5JUB - chains B and Z of the 6 polymer chains in the assembly; structure by X-ray diffraction, 2.57 A resolution.

== Chain B ==
Protein: Transcriptional regulator
Organism: Streptococcus thermophilus LMD-9
Chain sequence (310 residues; numbered 1 to 310; the number before each row is that of its first residue):
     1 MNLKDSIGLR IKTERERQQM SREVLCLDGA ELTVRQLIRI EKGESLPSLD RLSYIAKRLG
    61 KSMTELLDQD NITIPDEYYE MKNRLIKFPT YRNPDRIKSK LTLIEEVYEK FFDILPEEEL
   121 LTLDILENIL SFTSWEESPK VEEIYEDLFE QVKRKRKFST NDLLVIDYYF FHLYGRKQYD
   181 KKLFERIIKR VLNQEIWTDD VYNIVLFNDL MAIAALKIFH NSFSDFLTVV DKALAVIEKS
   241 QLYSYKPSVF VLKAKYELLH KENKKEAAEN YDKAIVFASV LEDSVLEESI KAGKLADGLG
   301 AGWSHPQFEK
Not modelled in the structure: 1-5, 300-310
From the paper describing this entry:
  - binding site for pComX-for (chain Z): Arg35, Arg39, Arg51
  - binding site for pComX-rev: Arg35
  - binding site for ComS: Thr90, Arg92, Lys100, Phe171, Tyr174, Asn208, Ser289, Ile290
  - mutagenesis - K87A, T90A, Y91A, R92A, K100A, F171A/Y174A, K246A: decreased binding to DNA
  - mutagenesis - K87A/K246A: abolished binding to DNA
  - mutagenesis - K87A, K87A/K246A, K246A: decreased signaling in response to XIP
  - mutagenesis - K87A/K246A, F171A/Y174A (Kd 87 nM): unchanged binding to ComS
  - mutagenesis - T90A, Y91A, R92A, K100A, F171A/Y174A: decreased signaling
  - mutagenesis - K87A, Y91A, R92A, F171A/Y174A, K246A: decreased binding to pComX-for (chain Z)
  - mutagenesis - K87A/K246A: abolished binding to pComX-for (chain Z)
  - mutagenesis - Y91A: unchanged binding to XIP
  - mutagenesis - E117A/E118A, E146A/D147A: increased signaling
  - mutagenesis - E146A/D147A: increased binding to in the absence of XIP

== Chain Z ==
Molecule: pComX-for
Sequence (20 nucleotides; each row starts with the number of its first residue):
     1 TAGTGACATA TATGTCTCTA
Not modelled in the structure: 1, 19-20

== How chain B and chain Z interact ==
Pairs across the interface (6):
  Arg35(B) - DT4(Z)  base contact
  Arg35(B) - DG5(Z)  hydrogen bond to the base
  Ile38(B) - DT4(Z)  base contact
  Arg39(B) - DA6(Z)  base contact
  Lys42(B) - DG3(Z)  hydrogen bond to the phosphate
  Lys42(B) - DT4(Z)  salt bridge to the phosphate
Interface residues without a listed pair, chain B (5 interface residues in all): Arg22

== Overview ==
Chain B and chain Z form an interface of 5 and 4 residues respectively, with 2 hydrogen bonds and 1 salt
bridge. Polar contacts include Arg35(B)-DG5(Z), Lys42(B)-DG3(Z) and Lys42(B)-DT4(Z). The paper reports a
binding site for ComS at Thr90(B), Arg92(B) and Lys100(B) among others; K87A, T90A and Y91A of chain B, among
others, reduce binding to DNA; 10 substitutions were tested in all.
Here chain B is Transcriptional regulator (Streptococcus thermophilus LMD-9) and chain Z is pComX-for. Entry
5JUB (Crystal structure of ComR from S.thermophilus in complex with DNA and its signalling peptide ComS) was
determined by X-ray diffraction together with 5JUF from the same study.
